PDB entry 1PRT | X-ray diffraction, 2.90 A resolution | chains C and D of the 6 polymer chains in the assembly

[Chain C]
Molecule: Pertussis toxin (subunit S3)
Source organism: Bordetella pertussis
UniProt: P04979 (TOX3_BORPE); residues 4-199 here correspond to UniProt positions 32-227 (UniProt number = residue number + 28)
Chain sequence (196 residues; numbered 4 to 199; the number before each row is that of its first residue):
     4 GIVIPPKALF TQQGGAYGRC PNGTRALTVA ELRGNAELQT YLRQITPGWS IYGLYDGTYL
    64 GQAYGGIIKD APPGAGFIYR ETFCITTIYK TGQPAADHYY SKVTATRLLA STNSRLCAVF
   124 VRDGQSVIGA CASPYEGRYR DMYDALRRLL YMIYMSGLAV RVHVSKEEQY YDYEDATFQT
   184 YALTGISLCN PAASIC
Cystine bridges: C23-C87, C120-C134, C192-C199

[Chain D]
Molecule: Pertussis toxin (subunit S4)
Source organism: Bordetella pertussis
UniProt: P0A3R5 (TOX4_BORPE); residues 1-110 here correspond to UniProt positions 43-152 (UniProt number = residue number + 42)
Chain sequence (110 residues; row label = number of the first residue in the row):
     1 DVPYVLVKTN MVVTSVAMKP YEVTPTRMLV CGIAAKLGAA ASSPDAHVPF CFGKDLKRPG
    61 SSPMEVMLRA VFMQQRPLRM FLGPKQLTFE GKPALELIRM VECSGKQDCP
Cystine bridges: C31-C51, C103-C109

[How chain C and chain D interact]
Contacting residue pairs (29; chain C residue first):
  M145(C) - P20(D)  hydrophobic
  M145(C) - M28(D)  hydrophobic
  M145(C) - L56(D)  hydrophobic
  A148(C) - M18(D)
  A148(C) - M28(D)  hydrophobic
  R151(C) - G60(D)
  R151(C) - R69(D)
  M155(C) - M73(D)  hydrophobic
  R164(C) - E90(D)  salt bridge
  H166(C) - E90(D)  salt bridge
  T187(C) - K19(D)
  T187(C) - P20(D)
  G188(C) - M18(D)
  I189(C) - A17(D)
  I189(C) - M18(D)  hydrogen bond (backbone-backbone)
  S190(C) - V16(D)
  S190(C) - A17(D)
  S190(C) - F89(D)
  S190(C) - E90(D)  hydrogen bond
  L191(C) - S15(D)  hydrogen bond (backbone-side chain)
  L191(C) - V16(D)  hydrogen bond (backbone-backbone)
  L191(C) - F72(D)  hydrophobic
  N193(C) - T14(D)  hydrogen bond
  N193(C) - S15(D)
  N193(C) - I33(D)
  A195(C) - H47(D)
  A196(C) - I33(D)  hydrophobic
  S197(C) - K92(D)
  I198(C) - E90(D)
Other interface residues (no listed pair), chain C (22 interface residues in all): Y142, D144, D147, L149, L152, C192
Other interface residues (no listed pair), chain D (19 interface residues in all): S61

[Overview]
22 residues of chain C and 19 residues of chain D are in contact; the contacts include 5 hydrogen bonds and 2
salt bridges. Polar pairs include R164(C)-E90(D), H166(C)-E90(D) and S190(C)-E90(D).
Chain C is Pertussis toxin (subunit S3) and chain D is Pertussis toxin (subunit S4), both from Bordetella
pertussis; the structure, The crystal structure of pertussis toxin, was determined by X-ray diffraction.
